4A3I - chains A and F of the 14 polymer chains in the assembly; structure by X-ray diffraction, 3.80 A resolution.

# Chain A
Protein: DNA-directed RNA polymerase II subunit RPB1
Organism: Saccharomyces cerevisiae
Notes: EC 2.7.7.6
Reference sequence: P04050 (RPB1_YEAST); numbering as in UniProt (aligned over 1-1732)
Amino-acid sequence (1732 residues; numbered 1 to 1732; the number before each row is that of its first residue):
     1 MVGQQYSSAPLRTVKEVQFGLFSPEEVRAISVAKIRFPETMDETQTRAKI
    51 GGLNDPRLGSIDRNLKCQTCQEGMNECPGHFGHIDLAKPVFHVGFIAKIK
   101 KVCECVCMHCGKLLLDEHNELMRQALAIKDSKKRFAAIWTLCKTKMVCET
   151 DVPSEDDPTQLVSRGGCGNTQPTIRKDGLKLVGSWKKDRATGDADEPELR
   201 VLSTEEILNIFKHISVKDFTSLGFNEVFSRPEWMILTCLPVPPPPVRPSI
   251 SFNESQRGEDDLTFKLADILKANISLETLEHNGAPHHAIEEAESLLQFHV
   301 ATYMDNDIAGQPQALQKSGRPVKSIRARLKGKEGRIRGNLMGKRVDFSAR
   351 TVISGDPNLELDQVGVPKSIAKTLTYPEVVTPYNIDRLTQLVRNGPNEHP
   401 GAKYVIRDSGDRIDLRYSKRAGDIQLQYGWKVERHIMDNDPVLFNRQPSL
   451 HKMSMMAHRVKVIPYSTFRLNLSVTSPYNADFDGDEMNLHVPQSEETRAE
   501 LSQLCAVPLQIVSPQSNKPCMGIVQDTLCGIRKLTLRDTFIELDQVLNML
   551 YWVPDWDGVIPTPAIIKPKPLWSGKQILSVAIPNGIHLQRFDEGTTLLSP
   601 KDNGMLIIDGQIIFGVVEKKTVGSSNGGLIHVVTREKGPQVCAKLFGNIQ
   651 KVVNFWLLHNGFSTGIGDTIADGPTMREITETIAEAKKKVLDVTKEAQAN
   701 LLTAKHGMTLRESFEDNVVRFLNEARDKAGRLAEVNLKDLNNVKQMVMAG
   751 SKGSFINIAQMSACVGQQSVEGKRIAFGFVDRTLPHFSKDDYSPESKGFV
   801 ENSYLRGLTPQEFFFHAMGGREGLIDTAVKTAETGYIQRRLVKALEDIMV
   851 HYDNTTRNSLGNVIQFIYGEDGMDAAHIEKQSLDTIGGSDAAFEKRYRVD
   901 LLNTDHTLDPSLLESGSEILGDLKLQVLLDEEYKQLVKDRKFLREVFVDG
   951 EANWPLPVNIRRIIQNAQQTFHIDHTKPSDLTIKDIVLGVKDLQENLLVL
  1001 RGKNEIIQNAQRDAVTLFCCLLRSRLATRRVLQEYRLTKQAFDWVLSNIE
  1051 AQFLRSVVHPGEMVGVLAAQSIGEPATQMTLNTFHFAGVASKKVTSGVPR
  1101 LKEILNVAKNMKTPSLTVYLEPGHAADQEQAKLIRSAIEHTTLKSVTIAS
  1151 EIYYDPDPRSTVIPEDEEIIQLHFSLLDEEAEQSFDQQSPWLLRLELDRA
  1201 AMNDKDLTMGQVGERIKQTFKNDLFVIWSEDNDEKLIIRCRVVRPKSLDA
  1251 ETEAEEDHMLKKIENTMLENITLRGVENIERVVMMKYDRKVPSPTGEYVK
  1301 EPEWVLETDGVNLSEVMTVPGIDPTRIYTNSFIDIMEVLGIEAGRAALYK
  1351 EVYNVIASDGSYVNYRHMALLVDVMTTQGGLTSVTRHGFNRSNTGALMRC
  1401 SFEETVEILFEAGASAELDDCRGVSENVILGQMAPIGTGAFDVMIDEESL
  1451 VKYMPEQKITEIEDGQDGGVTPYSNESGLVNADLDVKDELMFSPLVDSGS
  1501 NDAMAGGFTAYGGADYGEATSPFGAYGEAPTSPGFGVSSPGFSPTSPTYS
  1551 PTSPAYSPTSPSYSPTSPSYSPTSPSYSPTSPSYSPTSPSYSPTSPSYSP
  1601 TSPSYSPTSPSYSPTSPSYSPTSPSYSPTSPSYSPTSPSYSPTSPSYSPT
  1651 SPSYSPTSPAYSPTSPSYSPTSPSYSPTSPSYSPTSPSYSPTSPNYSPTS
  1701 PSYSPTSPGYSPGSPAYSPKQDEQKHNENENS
Not modelled in the structure: 1-2, 1081-1091, 1177-1186, 1244-1253, 1456-1732
Swiss-Prot annotation at these positions:
  - region: Pro-248 to Asp-260 (Lid loop), Asn-306 to Lys-323 (Rudder loop), Pro-810 to Glu-822 (Bridging helix)
  - binding site (Zn(2+)): Cys-67, Cys-70, Cys-77, His-80, Cys-107, Cys-110, Cys-148, Cys-167
  - binding site (Mg(2+)): Asp-481, Asp-483, Asp-485
  - modified residue: Thr-1471 (Phosphothreonine)
  - cross-link (Glycyl lysine isopeptide (Lys-Gly)): Lys-695 (interchain with G-Cter in ubiquitin), Lys-1246 (interchain with G-Cter in ubiquitin), Lys-1350 (interchain with G-Cter in ubiquitin)
  - natural variant: Ser-1653 to Pro-1659 (deletion: In strain: A364A)
  - mutagenesis: Lys-1246 (K1246R: Impairs ubiquitination during transcription stress)
Bound ions: Zn2+ site 1: Cys-67, Cys-70, Cys-77, His-80; Zn2+ site 2: Cys-107, Cys-110, Cys-148, Cys-167; Mg2+: Asp-481, Asp-483, Asp-485
Reported in the primary citation:
  - mutagenesis - Q1078N, Q1078S: abolished growth (citing earlier work)

# Chain F
Protein: DNA-directed RNA polymerases I, II, and III subunit rpabc 2
Organism: Saccharomyces cerevisiae
Reference sequence: P20435 (RPAB2_YEAST); residues 1-155 here = UniProt positions 1-155
Amino-acid sequence (155 residues; row label = number of the first residue in the row):
     1 MSDYEEAFNDGNENFEDFDVEHFSDEETYEEKPQFKDGETTDANGKTIVT
    51 GGNGPEDFQQHEQIRRKTLKEKAIPKDQRATTPYMTKYERARILGTRALQ
   101 ISMNAPVFVDLEGETDPLRIAMKELAEKKIPLVIRRYLPDGSFEDWSVEE
   151 LIVDL
Not modelled in the structure: 1-71
Swiss-Prot annotation at these positions:
  - region: Leu-111 to Leu-132 (Leucine-zipper)
  - modified residue: Ser-24 (Phosphoserine)

# How chain A and chain F interact
Residue-residue contacts (79; chain A residue first):
  Val-379(A) / Ser-102(F)
  Val-380(A) / Asn-104(F)  hydrogen bond (backbone-side chain)
  Thr-381(A) / Asn-104(F)  hydrogen bond
  Pro-382(A) / Asn-104(F)
  Tyr-383(A) / Ile-101(F)  hydrophobic
  Tyr-383(A) / Val-107(F)
  Tyr-383(A) / Thr-115(F)
  Tyr-383(A) / Ile-120(F)  hydrophobic
  Gly-429(A) / Asn-104(F)
  Ser-494(A) / Leu-99(F)
  Glu-495(A) / Ala-98(F)
  Glu-495(A) / Asp-116(F)
  Glu-495(A) / Pro-117(F)
  Glu-495(A) / Leu-118(F)
  Glu-496(A) / Gly-95(F)
  Glu-496(A) / Leu-99(F)
  Ala-499(A) / Ala-91(F)
  Ala-499(A) / Gly-95(F)
  Gln-503(A) / Arg-90(F)  hydrogen bond
  Gln-503(A) / Ala-91(F)
  Leu-504(A) / Tyr-88(F)  hydrophobic
  Leu-504(A) / Ala-91(F)  hydrophobic
  His-851(A) / Pro-139(F)
  Tyr-852(A) / Thr-81(F)
  Tyr-852(A) / Thr-86(F)
  Tyr-852(A) / Glu-89(F)  hydrogen bond
  Tyr-852(A) / Arg-136(F)
  Tyr-852(A) / Tyr-137(F)
  Tyr-852(A) / Leu-138(F)  hydrophobic
  Asp-853(A) / Pro-139(F)
  Arg-857(A) / Pro-139(F)
  Asp-874(A) / Lys-87(F)  salt bridge
  Arg-1001(A) / Ala-80(F)
  Arg-1001(A) / Thr-82(F)
  Arg-1001(A) / Pro-83(F)
  Ala-1051(A) / Asp-154(F)
  Leu-1054(A) / Tyr-84(F)
  Arg-1055(A) / Asp-154(F)  salt bridge
  His-1059(A) / Thr-86(F)
  His-1059(A) / Lys-87(F)  hydrogen bond (side chain-backbone)
  Pro-1060(A) / Thr-86(F)
  Gly-1061(A) / Tyr-88(F)
  Glu-1062(A) / Lys-87(F)  salt bridge
  Glu-1062(A) / Tyr-88(F)  hydrogen bond
  Arg-1422(A) / Pro-139(F)
  Gly-1437(A) / Tyr-88(F)
  Thr-1438(A) / Tyr-88(F)
  Thr-1438(A) / Arg-92(F)  hydrogen bond (backbone-side chain)
  Gly-1439(A) / Arg-92(F)
  Phe-1441(A) / Tyr-88(F)
  Phe-1441(A) / Glu-89(F)
  Phe-1441(A) / Arg-92(F)  hydrogen bond (backbone-side chain)
  Phe-1441(A) / Ile-134(F)  hydrophobic
  Phe-1441(A) / Arg-135(F)
  Asp-1442(A) / Arg-92(F)  salt bridge
  Asp-1442(A) / Val-133(F)
  Asp-1442(A) / Ile-134(F)
  Asp-1442(A) / Arg-135(F)  hydrogen bond (backbone-backbone)
  Asp-1442(A) / Tyr-137(F)
  Val-1443(A) / Arg-92(F)
  Val-1443(A) / Leu-132(F)  hydrophobic
  Val-1443(A) / Val-133(F)
  Met-1444(A) / Leu-132(F)
  Met-1444(A) / Val-133(F)  hydrogen bond (backbone-backbone)
  Met-1444(A) / Arg-135(F)
  Met-1444(A) / Asp-145(F)
  Ile-1445(A) / Pro-131(F)
  Ile-1445(A) / Leu-132(F)  hydrophobic
  Asp-1446(A) / Pro-131(F)  hydrogen bond (backbone-backbone)
  Ser-1449(A) / Pro-131(F)
  Leu-1450(A) / Phe-108(F)  hydrophobic
  Leu-1450(A) / Pro-131(F)  hydrophobic
  Lys-1452(A) / Glu-149(F)  salt bridge
  Tyr-1453(A) / Phe-108(F)
  Tyr-1453(A) / Lys-128(F)  hydrogen bond (side chain-backbone)
  Tyr-1453(A) / Lys-129(F)
  Tyr-1453(A) / Ile-130(F)  hydrogen bond (side chain-backbone)
  Tyr-1453(A) / Pro-131(F)
  Tyr-1453(A) / Glu-149(F)  hydrogen bond
Also at the interface, not in a pair above, chain A (42 interface residues in all): Tyr-428, Met-1433, Ala-1440
Also at the interface, not in a pair above, chain F (44 interface residues in all): Met-85, Leu-94, Thr-96, Leu-111

# Overview
42 residues of chain A face 44 of chain F across their interface; the contacts include 14 hydrogen bonds and 5
salt bridges. Polar contacts include Asp-874(A)/Lys-87(F), Arg-1055(A)/Asp-154(F) and Glu-1062(A)/Lys-87(F).
From the paper: Q1078N and Q1078S of chain A abolish growth.
Chain A is DNA-directed RNA polymerase II subunit RPB1 and chain F is DNA-directed RNA polymerases I, II, and
III subunit rpabc 2, both from Saccharomyces cerevisiae; the structure, RNA Polymerase II binary complex with
DNA, was determined by X-ray diffraction together with 4A3B, 4A3C, 4A3D, 4A3E, 4A3F, 4A3G and 4 further
entries from the same study.
